5YTD - chains A and B of the 3 polymer chains in the assembly; structure by X-ray diffraction, 2.00 A resolution.

Chain A:
Molecule: DNA polymerase I, thermostable
Source organism: Thermus aquaticus
Notes: EC 2.7.7.7
UniProtKB: P19821 (DPO1_THEAQ); residues 294-832 here = UniProt positions 294-832
Amino-acid sequence (539 residues; each row starts with the number of its first residue):
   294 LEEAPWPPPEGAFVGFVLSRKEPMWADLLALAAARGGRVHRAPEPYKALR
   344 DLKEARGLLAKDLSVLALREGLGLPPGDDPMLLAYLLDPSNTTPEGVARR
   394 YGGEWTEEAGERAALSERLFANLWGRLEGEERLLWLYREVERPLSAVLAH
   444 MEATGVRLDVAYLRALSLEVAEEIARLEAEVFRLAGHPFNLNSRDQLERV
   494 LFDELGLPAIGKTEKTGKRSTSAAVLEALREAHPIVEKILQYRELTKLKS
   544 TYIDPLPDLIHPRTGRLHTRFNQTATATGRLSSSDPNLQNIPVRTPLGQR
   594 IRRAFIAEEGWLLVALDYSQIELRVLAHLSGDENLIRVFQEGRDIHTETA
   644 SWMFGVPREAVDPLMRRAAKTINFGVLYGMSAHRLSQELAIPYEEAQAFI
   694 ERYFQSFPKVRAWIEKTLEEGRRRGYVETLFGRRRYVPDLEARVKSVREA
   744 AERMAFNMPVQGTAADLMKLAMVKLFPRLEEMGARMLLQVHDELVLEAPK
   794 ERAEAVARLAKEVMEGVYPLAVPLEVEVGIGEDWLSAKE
Ion coordination: Mg2+ site 1: Asp610, Tyr611, Asp785 (together with 2'-deoxyguanosine-5'-triphosphate); Mg2+ site 2: Asp610, Asp785 (together with 2'-deoxyguanosine-5'-triphosphate)
Residues lining bound ligands: 2'-deoxyguanosine-5'-triphosphate (DGT): Arg573, Asp610, Tyr611, Ser612, Gln613, Ile614, Glu615, His639, Arg659, Arg660, Lys663, Thr664, Phe667, Tyr671, Asn750, Asp785

Chain B:
Molecule: 12-nt DNA strand
Sequence (12 nucleotides; row label = number of the first residue in the row):
   101 GACCACGGCGCC
Modified positions: DOC (2',3'-dideoxycytidine-5'-monophosphate) at position 112

Chain A / chain B interface:
Contacting residue pairs (36):
  Arg487(A) - DG107(B)  hydrogen bond to the phosphate
  Arg487(A) - DG108(B)  salt bridge to the phosphate
  Thr506(A) - DG107(B)  hydrogen bond to the phosphate
  Thr506(A) - DG108(B)  phosphate contact
  Glu507(A) - DG107(B)  phosphate contact
  Lys508(A) - DC106(B)  phosphate contact
  Lys508(A) - DG107(B)  hydrogen bond to the phosphate
  Thr509(A) - DC106(B)  phosphate contact
  Thr509(A) - DG107(B)  hydrogen bond to the phosphate
  Ser513(A) - DG108(B)  hydrogen bond to the phosphate
  Thr514(A) - DG108(B)  hydrogen bond to the phosphate
  Ser515(A) - DG108(B)  phosphate contact
  Ser515(A) - DC109(B)  phosphate contact
  Ala516(A) - DC109(B)  hydrogen bond to the phosphate
  Arg536(A) - DG108(B)  hydrogen bond to the phosphate
  Arg536(A) - DC109(B)  salt bridge to the phosphate
  Lys540(A) - DG108(B)  base contact
  Lys540(A) - DC109(B)  hydrogen bond to the base
  Lys540(A) - DG110(B)  sugar contact
  Leu541(A) - DG110(B)  sugar contact
  Tyr545(A) - DG110(B)  sugar contact
  Arg573(A) - DOC_112(B)  hydrogen bond to the base
  Gln582(A) - DC111(B)  sugar contact
  Asn583(A) - DG110(B)  hydrogen bond to the base
  Asn583(A) - DC111(B)  sugar contact
  Ile584(A) - DC111(B)  sugar contact
  Pro585(A) - DG110(B)  phosphate contact
  Pro585(A) - DC111(B)  phosphate contact
  Val586(A) - DC111(B)  hydrogen bond to the phosphate
  Val586(A) - DOC_112(B)  phosphate contact
  Arg587(A) - DG110(B)  salt bridge to the phosphate
  Arg587(A) - DC111(B)  salt bridge to the phosphate
  Arg660(A) - DOC_112(B)  base contact
  Val783(A) - DOC_112(B)  sugar contact
  His784(A) - DOC_112(B)  sugar contact
  Asp785(A) - DOC_112(B)  sugar contact
Also at the interface, not in a pair above, chain A (28 interface residues in all): Gly510, Glu537, Asn580, Arg595

In short:
Chain A and chain B form an interface of 28 and 7 residues respectively, with 12 hydrogen bonds and 4 salt
bridges. Polar pairs include Lys540(A)-DC109(B), Arg573(A)-DOC_112(B) and Asn583(A)-DG110(B). Chain A binds
2'-deoxyguanosine-5'-triphosphate. Asp610(A), Tyr611(A) and Asp785(A) form the Mg2+ site 1.
Chain A is DNA polymerase I, thermostable (Thermus aquaticus) and chain B is a 12-nt DNA strand; the
structure, large fragment of DNA Polymerase I from Thermus aquaticus in a closed ternary complex with the ...,
was determined by X-ray diffraction (same publication as 5YTC, 5YTE, 5YTF, 5YTG, 5YTH and 5Z3N).
